Entry 8CEI (X-ray diffraction, 2.20 A resolution); this record covers chains A and B.

Chain A (and B):
Name: Succinate-semialdehyde dehydrogenase (acetylating)
From: Clostridium kluyveri
Notes: EC 1.2.1.76; chain B of this document is another copy of the same molecule, construct and numbering; everything in this record applies to it too
UniProtKB: P38947 (SUCD_CLOK5); numbering as in UniProt (aligned over 1-453)
Amino-acid sequence (453 residues; numbered 1 to 453; the number before each row is that of its first residue):
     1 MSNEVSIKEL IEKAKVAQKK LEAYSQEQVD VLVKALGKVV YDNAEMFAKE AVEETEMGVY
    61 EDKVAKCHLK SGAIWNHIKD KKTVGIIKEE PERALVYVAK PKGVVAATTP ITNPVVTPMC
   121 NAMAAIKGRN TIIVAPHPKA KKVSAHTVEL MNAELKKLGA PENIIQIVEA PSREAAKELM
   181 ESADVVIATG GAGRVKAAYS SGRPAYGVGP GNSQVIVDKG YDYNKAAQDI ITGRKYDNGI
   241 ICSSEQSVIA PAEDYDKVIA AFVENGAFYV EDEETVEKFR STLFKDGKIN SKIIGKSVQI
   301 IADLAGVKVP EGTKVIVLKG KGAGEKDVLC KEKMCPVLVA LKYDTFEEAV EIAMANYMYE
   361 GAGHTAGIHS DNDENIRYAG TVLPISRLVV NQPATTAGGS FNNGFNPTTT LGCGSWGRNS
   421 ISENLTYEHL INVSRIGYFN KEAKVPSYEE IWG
Unresolved in the structure: 1-6
Curated features (UniProtKB/Swiss-Prot):
  - active site: Cys-242
  - binding site (NADP(+)): Ala-188 to Gly-193
From the paper describing this entry:
  - mutagenesis - K66R, T112F: decreased catalytic activity
  - mutagenesis - K70R (from 16 to 2%): decreased catalytic activity on mesaconyl-C1-CoA
  - mutagenesis - K70R/S243N, S243N: abolished catalytic activity
  - mutagenesis - K66R/K70R, K70R/S243N: abolished expression

Chain A / chain B interface:
Contacting residue pairs (145):
  Lys-34(A) / Trp-452(B)  hydrogen bond (side chain-backbone)
  Lys-34(A) / Gly-453(B)  hydrogen bond (side chain-backbone)
  Gly-37(A) / Trp-452(B)
  Lys-38(A) / Tyr-448(B)  hydrogen bond
  Lys-38(A) / Trp-452(B)
  Tyr-41(A) / Tyr-448(B)  hydrophobic
  Tyr-41(A) / Trp-452(B)
  Asp-42(A) / Tyr-448(B)
  Ser-71(A) / Trp-452(B)
  Gly-72(A) / Ile-451(B)
  Gly-72(A) / Trp-452(B)
  Trp-75(A) / Ile-451(B)  hydrogen bond (side chain-backbone)
  Trp-75(A) / Trp-452(B)
  His-77(A) / Arg-93(B)
  Ile-86(A) / Arg-377(B)
  Glu-89(A) / Arg-377(B)  salt bridge
  Arg-93(A) / Gly-404(B)  hydrogen bond (side chain-backbone)
  Arg-93(A) / Asn-406(B)  hydrogen bond
  Leu-95(A) / Gly-404(B)
  Val-96(A) / Arg-377(B)
  Val-98(A) / Gly-380(B)
  Lys-100(A) / Gly-380(B)  hydrogen bond (side chain-backbone)
  Lys-100(A) / Thr-381(B)
  Lys-100(A) / Leu-383(B)  hydrogen bond (side chain-backbone)
  Lys-100(A) / Trp-416(B)
  Lys-102(A) / Ser-415(B)  hydrogen bond (backbone-side chain)
  Lys-102(A) / Ser-420(B)
  Tyr-199(A) / Tyr-199(B)
  Tyr-199(A) / Ser-200(B)
  Tyr-199(A) / Ser-201(B)
  Tyr-199(A) / Gly-202(B)  hydrogen bond (backbone-backbone)
  Tyr-199(A) / Arg-203(B)
  Tyr-199(A) / Pro-204(B)
  Ser-200(A) / Tyr-199(B)
  Ser-200(A) / Ser-200(B)
  Ser-200(A) / Gly-202(B)
  Ser-201(A) / Tyr-199(B)
  Gly-202(A) / Tyr-199(B)  hydrogen bond (backbone-backbone)
  Gly-202(A) / Ser-200(B)
  Arg-203(A) / Tyr-199(B)
  Arg-203(A) / Arg-418(B)
  Pro-204(A) / Tyr-199(B)  hydrophobic
  Pro-204(A) / Asn-419(B)
  Pro-204(A) / Ser-420(B)
  Tyr-206(A) / Ser-420(B)
  Asp-373(A) / Tyr-438(B)  hydrogen bond
  Ile-376(A) / Ile-436(B)  hydrophobic
  Ile-376(A) / Tyr-438(B)
  Arg-377(A) / Ile-86(B)
  Arg-377(A) / Glu-89(B)  salt bridge
  Arg-377(A) / Val-96(B)
  Arg-377(A) / Tyr-438(B)
  Gly-380(A) / Val-98(B)
  Gly-380(A) / Lys-100(B)  hydrogen bond (backbone-side chain)
  Thr-381(A) / Val-98(B)
  Thr-381(A) / Lys-100(B)
  Leu-383(A) / Lys-100(B)
  Ile-385(A) / Ser-434(B)  hydrogen bond (backbone-side chain)
  Ser-386(A) / Ser-434(B)
  Ser-386(A) / Arg-435(B)  hydrogen bond (backbone-backbone)
  Arg-387(A) / Arg-435(B)
  Leu-388(A) / Arg-435(B)  hydrogen bond (backbone-backbone)
  Leu-388(A) / Ile-436(B)
  Leu-388(A) / Gly-437(B)  hydrogen bond (backbone-backbone)
  Val-390(A) / Ile-436(B)  hydrophobic
  Val-390(A) / Gly-437(B)  hydrogen bond (backbone-backbone)
  Val-390(A) / Tyr-438(B)  hydrophobic
  Val-390(A) / Phe-439(B)
  Asn-391(A) / Phe-439(B)
  Gln-392(A) / Gly-437(B)  hydrogen bond (side chain-backbone)
  Gln-392(A) / Tyr-438(B)  hydrogen bond (side chain-backbone)
  Gln-392(A) / Phe-439(B)
  Phe-401(A) / Ala-443(B)
  Phe-401(A) / Pro-446(B)
  Asn-402(A) / Tyr-438(B)
  Asn-402(A) / Phe-439(B)
  Asn-402(A) / Asn-440(B)  hydrogen bond (backbone-backbone)
  Asn-402(A) / Ala-443(B)
  Asn-403(A) / Tyr-438(B)
  Gly-404(A) / Arg-93(B)  hydrogen bond (backbone-side chain)
  Gly-404(A) / Leu-95(B)
  Phe-405(A) / Arg-435(B)
  Phe-405(A) / Gly-437(B)
  Asn-406(A) / Arg-93(B)  hydrogen bond
  Gly-414(A) / Asn-432(B)
  Ser-415(A) / Lys-102(B)  hydrogen bond (side chain-backbone)
  Ser-415(A) / Asn-432(B)  hydrogen bond
  Trp-416(A) / Lys-100(B)
  Trp-416(A) / Asn-432(B)
  Arg-418(A) / Arg-203(B)
  Asn-419(A) / Pro-204(B)
  Ser-420(A) / Lys-102(B)
  Ser-420(A) / Pro-204(B)
  Ser-420(A) / Tyr-206(B)
  Ser-422(A) / Asn-432(B)
  Ser-422(A) / Val-433(B)  hydrogen bond (side chain-backbone)
  Glu-423(A) / Arg-435(B)  salt bridge
  Asn-432(A) / Gly-414(B)
  Asn-432(A) / Ser-415(B)  hydrogen bond
  Asn-432(A) / Trp-416(B)
  Asn-432(A) / Ser-422(B)
  Val-433(A) / Ser-422(B)  hydrogen bond (backbone-side chain)
  Ser-434(A) / Ile-385(B)  hydrogen bond (side chain-backbone)
  Ser-434(A) / Ser-386(B)
  Arg-435(A) / Ser-386(B)  hydrogen bond (backbone-backbone)
  Arg-435(A) / Arg-387(B)
  Arg-435(A) / Leu-388(B)  hydrogen bond (backbone-backbone)
  Arg-435(A) / Phe-405(B)
  Arg-435(A) / Glu-423(B)  salt bridge
  Ile-436(A) / Ile-376(B)  hydrophobic
  Ile-436(A) / Leu-388(B)
  Ile-436(A) / Val-390(B)  hydrophobic
  Gly-437(A) / Leu-388(B)  hydrogen bond (backbone-backbone)
  Gly-437(A) / Val-390(B)  hydrogen bond (backbone-backbone)
  Gly-437(A) / Gln-392(B)  hydrogen bond (backbone-side chain)
  Gly-437(A) / Phe-405(B)
  Tyr-438(A) / Asp-373(B)  hydrogen bond
  Tyr-438(A) / Ile-376(B)
  Tyr-438(A) / Arg-377(B)
  Tyr-438(A) / Val-390(B)  hydrophobic
  Tyr-438(A) / Gln-392(B)  hydrogen bond (backbone-side chain)
  Tyr-438(A) / Asn-402(B)
  Tyr-438(A) / Asn-403(B)
  Phe-439(A) / Val-390(B)
  Phe-439(A) / Asn-391(B)
  Phe-439(A) / Gln-392(B)
  Phe-439(A) / Asn-402(B)
  Asn-440(A) / Asn-402(B)  hydrogen bond (backbone-backbone)
  Ala-443(A) / Phe-401(B)
  Ala-443(A) / Asn-402(B)
  Val-445(A) / Phe-401(B)  hydrophobic
  Pro-446(A) / Phe-401(B)
  Tyr-448(A) / Lys-38(B)  hydrogen bond
  Tyr-448(A) / Tyr-41(B)  hydrophobic
  Tyr-448(A) / Asp-42(B)
  Ile-451(A) / Gly-72(B)
  Ile-451(A) / Trp-75(B)  hydrogen bond (backbone-side chain)
  Ile-451(A) / Phe-401(B)  hydrophobic
  Trp-452(A) / Lys-34(B)  hydrogen bond (backbone-side chain)
  Trp-452(A) / Gly-37(B)
  Trp-452(A) / Lys-38(B)
  Trp-452(A) / Tyr-41(B)
  Trp-452(A) / Ser-71(B)
  Trp-452(A) / Gly-72(B)
  Gly-453(A) / Lys-34(B)  hydrogen bond (backbone-side chain)
Interface residues without a listed pair, chain A (77 interface residues in all): Asn-76, Lys-79, Gly-85, Pro-101, Asp-184, Lys-196, Val-382, Val-389, Lys-444, Glu-450
Interface residues without a listed pair, chain B (77 interface residues in all): Asn-76, His-77, Lys-79, Gly-85, Pro-101, Asp-184, Lys-196, Val-382, Val-389, Lys-444, Val-445, Glu-450

In short:
Chain A and chain B each contribute 77 residues to their interface; the contacts include 41 hydrogen bonds and
4 salt bridges. Polar contacts include Glu-89(A)/Arg-377(B), Glu-423(A)/Arg-435(B) and Lys-34(A)/Trp-452(B).
The paper reports that K66R and T112F of chain A reduce catalytic activity; K70R/S243N and S243N of chain A
abolish catalytic activity; 6 substitutions were tested in all.
Both chains are Succinate-semialdehyde dehydrogenase (acetylating) (Clostridium kluyveri). Entry 8CEI
(Succinyl-CoA Reductase from Clostridium kluyveri (SucD)) was determined by X-ray diffraction, deposited
together with 8CEJ and 8CEK.
